6HR8 - chains B and D of the 4 polymer chains in the assembly; structure by X-ray diffraction, 2.90 A resolution.

# Chain B (and D)
Name: HMG-CoA reductase
Source organism: Methanothermococcus thermolithotrophicus DSM 2095
Notes: EC 1.1.1.34; chain D of this document is another copy of the same molecule, construct and numbering; everything in this record applies to it too
Sequence (427 residues; numbered -20 to 406; the number before each row is that of its first residue; numbers below 1 keep their minus sign (Met-20 is residue -20)):
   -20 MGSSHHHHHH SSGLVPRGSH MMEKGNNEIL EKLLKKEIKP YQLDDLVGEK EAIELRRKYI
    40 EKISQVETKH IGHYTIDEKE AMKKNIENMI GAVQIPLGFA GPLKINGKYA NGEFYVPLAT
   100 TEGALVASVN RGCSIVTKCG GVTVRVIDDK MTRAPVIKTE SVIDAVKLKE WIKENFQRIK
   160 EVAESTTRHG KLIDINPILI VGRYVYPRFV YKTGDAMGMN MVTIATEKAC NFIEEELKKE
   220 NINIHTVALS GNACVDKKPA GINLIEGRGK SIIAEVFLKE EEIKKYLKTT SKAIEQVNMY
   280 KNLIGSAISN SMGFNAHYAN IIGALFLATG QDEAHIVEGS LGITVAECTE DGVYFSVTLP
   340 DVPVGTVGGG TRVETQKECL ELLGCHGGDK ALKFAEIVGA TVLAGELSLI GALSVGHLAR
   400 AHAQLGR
Unresolved in the structure: -20 to 4, 401-406 (chain D: -20 to 5, 402-406)
Residues lining bound ligands: NADP (NAP; NADP nicotinamide-adenine-dinucleotide phosphate): Thr165, Thr166, Arg167, His168, Thr192, Gly193, Asp194, Ala195, Met196, Gly197, Met198, Asn199, Met200, Val346, Gly347, Gly348, Gly367
From the paper describing this entry:
  - catalytic residues: Glu101, Lys236 (proposed by the authors, not directly observed)
  - catalytic residues: His401 (by similarity / conservation)

# Interface between chain B and chain D
Contacting residue pairs (55):
  Thr122(B) with Ile142(D)
  Arg124(B) with Ile142(D)
  Ile126(B) with Val145(D), hydrophobic; Lys148(D); Ile179(D), hydrophobic
  Lys137(B) with Glu326(D), salt bridge
  Glu139(B) with Phe256(D)
  Ser140(B) with Glu254(D), hydrogen bond
  Val141(B) with Ile126(D), hydrophobic; Ile252(D), hydrophobic; Glu254(D), hydrogen bond (backbone-side chain)
  Ile142(B) with Thr122(D); Arg124(D)
  Val145(B) with Ile126(D), hydrophobic
  Lys148(B) with Ile126(D)
  Asn175(B) with Asn175(D)
  Pro176(B) with Glu245(D)
  Leu178(B) with Ile244(D)
  Ile179(B) with Ile126(D), hydrophobic; Ile252(D); Thr337(D)
  Val180(B) with Val324(D), hydrophobic; Thr337(D)
  Gly181(B) with Ile252(D); Tyr333(D); Ser335(D); Thr337(D), hydrogen bond (backbone-side chain)
  Arg182(B) with Phe256(D); Glu326(D), salt bridge; Tyr333(D), hydrogen bond (backbone-side chain)
  Tyr183(B) with Glu326(D), hydrogen bond
  Ile241(B) with Ile244(D)
  Ile244(B) with Leu178(D); Ile241(D)
  Glu245(B) with Pro176(D); Glu245(D)
  Ile252(B) with Val141(D), hydrophobic; Ile179(D); Gly181(D)
  Glu254(B) with Ser140(D), hydrogen bond; Val141(D), hydrogen bond (side chain-backbone)
  Phe256(B) with Glu139(D); Arg182(D)
  Asn289(B) with Asn289(D), hydrogen bond
  Val324(B) with Val180(D), hydrophobic; Tyr183(D), hydrophobic
  Glu326(B) with Lys137(D), salt bridge; Arg182(D), salt bridge; Tyr183(D), hydrogen bond
  Tyr333(B) with Gly181(D); Arg182(D), hydrogen bond (side chain-backbone)
  Ser335(B) with Gly181(D)
  Thr337(B) with Ile179(D); Val180(D); Gly181(D), hydrogen bond (side chain-backbone)
Also at the interface, not in a pair above, chain B (34 interface residues in all): Asp127, Gly240, Ile322, Thr328
Also at the interface, not in a pair above, chain D (33 interface residues in all): Gly240, Ile322, Thr328

# Overview
Chain B and chain D form an interface of 34 and 33 residues respectively, with 11 hydrogen bonds and 4 salt
bridges. Polar contacts include Lys137(B)-Glu326(D), Arg182(B)-Glu326(D) and Ser140(B)-Glu254(D). Bound to
chain B: NADP. The paper reports catalytic residues Glu101(B), Lys236(B) and His401(B).
Chain B and chain D are both HMG-CoA reductase (Methanothermococcus thermolithotrophicus DSM 2095); the
structure, HMG-CoA reductase from Methanothermococcus thermolithotrophicus in complex with NADPH at 2.9 A
resolution, was determined by X-ray diffraction (same publication as 6HR7).
